PDB entry 4AGG | X-ray diffraction, 2.98 A resolution | chains A and B

[Chain A (and B)]
Name: Galectin
Source organism: Cinachyrella sp
Notes: chain B of this document is another copy of the same molecule, construct and numbering; everything in this record applies to it too
Amino-acid sequence (146 residues; each row starts with the number of its first residue):
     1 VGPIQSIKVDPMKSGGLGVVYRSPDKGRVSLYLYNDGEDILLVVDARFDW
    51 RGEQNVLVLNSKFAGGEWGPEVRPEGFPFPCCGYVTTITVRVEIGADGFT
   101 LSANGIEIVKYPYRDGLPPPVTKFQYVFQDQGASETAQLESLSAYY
Not modelled in the structure: 1-2
Disulfide bonds: C81-C82

[Chain A / chain B interface]
Residue-residue contacts (28; chain A residue first):
  R22(A) with I106(B)
  N55(A) with C81(B); C82(B)
  E75(A) with Y84(B), hydrogen bond
  G76(A) with Y84(B)
  F77(A) with Y84(B)
  P78(A) with T86(B)
  F79(A) with P80(B); C81(B), hydrogen bond (backbone-backbone)
  P80(A) with F79(B)
  C81(A) with N55(B); F79(B), hydrogen bond (backbone-backbone); P80(B); C81(B)
  Y84(A) with E75(B); G76(B); F77(B)
  V85(A) with I106(B)
  T86(A) with P78(B); N104(B), hydrogen bond; I106(B)
  T87(A) with N104(B), hydrogen bond (side chain-backbone); I106(B)
  N104(A) with T86(B), hydrogen bond; T87(B), hydrogen bond (backbone-side chain)
  I106(A) with R22(B); T86(B); T87(B)
Also at the interface, not in a pair above, chain A (17 interface residues in all): C82, A103
Also at the interface, not in a pair above, chain B (16 interface residues in all): V85

[In short]
The interface between chain A and chain B involves 17 residues on one side and 16 on the other, with 7
hydrogen bonds. Among the polar pairs are E75(A)-Y84(B), T86(A)-N104(B) and T87(A)-N104(B).
Both chains are Galectin (Cinachyrella sp). Entry 4AGG (Structure of a tetrameric galectin from Cinachyrella
sp. (Ball sponge)) was determined by X-ray diffraction together with 4AGR and 4AGV from the same study.
